3T1Y - chains A and M of the 23 polymer chains in the assembly; structure by X-ray diffraction, 2.80 A resolution.

[Chain A]
Molecule: 16S rRNA
Source organism: Thermus thermophilus
Sequence (1513 nucleotides; row label = number of the first residue in the row; note: 4 numbers in that range are skipped by the numbering (no residue carries them; nothing is unmodelled there)):
     5 UGGAGAGUUUGAUCCUGGCUCAGGGUGAACGCUGGCGGCGUGCCUAAGAC
    55 AUGCAAGUCGUGCGGGCCGCGGGGUUUUACUCCGUGGUCAGCGGCGGACG
   105 GGUGAGUAACGCGUGGGUGACCUACCCGGAAGAGGGGGACAACCCGGGGA
   155 AACUCGGGCUAAUCCCCCAUGUGGACCCGCCCCUUGGGGUGUGUCCAAAG
   205 GGCUUUGCCCGCUUCCGGAUGGGCCCGCGUCCCAUCAGCUAGUUGGUGGG
   255 GUAAUGGCCCACCAAGGCGACGACGGGUAGCCGGUCUGAGAGGAUGGCCG
   305 GCCACAGGGGCACUGAGACACGGGCCCCACUCCUACGGGAGGCAGCAGUU
   355 AGGAAUCUUCCGCAAUGGGCGCAAGCCUGACGGAGCGACGCCGCUUGGAG
   405 GAAGAAGCCCUUCGGGGUGUAAACUCCUGAACCCGGGACGAAACCCCCGA
   455 CGAGGGGACUGACGGUACCGGGGUAAUAGCGCCGGCCAACUCCGUGCCAG
   505 CAGCCGCGGUAAUACGGAGGGCGCGAGCGUUACCCGGAUUCACUGGGCGU
   555 AAAGGGCGUGUAGGCGGCCUGGGGCGUCCCAUGUGAAAGACCACGGCUCA
   605 ACCGUGGGGGAGCGUGGGAUACGCUCAGGCUAGACGGUGGGAGAGGGUGG
   655 UGGAAUUCCCGGAGUAGCGGUGAAAUGCGCAGAUACCGGGAGGAACGCCG
   705 AUGGCGAAGGCAGCCACCUGGUCCACCCGUGACGCUGAGGCGCGAAAGCG
   755 UGGGGAGCAAACCGGAUUAGAUACCCGGGUAGUCCACGCCCUAAACGAUG
   805 CGCGCUAGGUCUCUGGGUCUCCUGGGGGCCGAAGCUAACGCGUUAAGCGC
   855 GCCGCCUGGGGAGUACGGCCGCAAGGCUGAAACUCAAAGGAAUUGACGGG
   905 GGCCCGCACAAGCGGUGGAGCAUGUGGUUUAAUUCGAAGCAACGCGAAGA
   955 ACCUUACCAGGCCUUGACAUGCUAGGGAACCCGGGUGAAAGCCUGGGGUG
  1005 CCCCGCGAGGGGAGCCCUAGCACAGGUGCUGCAUGGCCGUCGUCAGCUCG
  1055 UGCCGUGAGGUGUUGGGUUAAGUCCCGCAACGAGCGCAACCCCCGCCGUU
  1105 AGUUGCCAGCGGUUCGGCCGGGCACUCUAACGGGACUGCCCGCGAAAGCG
  1155 GGAGGAAGGAGGGGACGACGUCUGGUCAGCAUGGCCCUUACGGCCUGGGC
  1205 GACACACGUGCUACAAUGCCCACUACAAAGCGAUGCCACCCGGCAACGGG
  1255 GAGCUAAUCGCAAAAAGGUGGGCCCAGUUCGGAUUGGGGUCUGCAACCCG
  1305 ACCCCAUGAAGCCGGAAUCGCUAGUAAUCGCGGAUCAGCCAUGCCGCGGU
  1355 GAAUACGUUCCCGGGCCUUGUACACACCGCCCGUCACGCCAUGGGAGCGG
  1405 GCUCUACCCGAAGUCGCCGGGAGCCUACGGGCAGGCGCCGAGGGUAGGGC
  1455 CCGUGACUGGGGCGAAGUCGUAACAAGGUAGCUGUACCGGAAGGUGCGGC
  1505 UGGAUCA
  1516 CUUUCU
Construct notes: insertion (1517-1521)
Ion coordination: Mg2+ site 1: U12, G21, G22; Mg2+ site 2 near G21 (its only coordinating residue here); Mg2+ site 3 near G38 (its only coordinating residue here); Mg2+ site 4: G44, G391; Mg2+ site 5: C48, G108; Mg2+ site 6 near A53 (its only coordinating residue here); Mg2+ site 7 near U56 (its only coordinating residue here); Mg2+ site 8: C58, U382, G383; Mg2+ site 9: A109, G110, G284; Mg2+ site 10: C114, G115; Mg2+ site 11 near G142 (its only coordinating residue here); Mg2+ site 12: C147, C163; 97 more Mg2+ sites not listed
Ligand contacts: paromomycin (PAR): G1387, U1388, C1389, A1390, C1391, G1466, C1467, G1468, A1469, A1470, G1471, U1472, C1473

[Chain M]
Protein: 30S ribosomal protein S13
Source organism: Thermus thermophilus
UniProtKB: P80377 (RS13_THET8); residues 1-126 here = UniProt positions 1-126
Amino-acid sequence (126 residues; each row starts with the number of its first residue):
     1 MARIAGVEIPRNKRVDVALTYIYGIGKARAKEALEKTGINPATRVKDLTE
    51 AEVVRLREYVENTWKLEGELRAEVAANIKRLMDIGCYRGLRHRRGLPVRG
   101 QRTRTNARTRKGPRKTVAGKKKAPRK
Not modelled in the structure: 1

[Chain A / chain M interface]
Pairs across the interface (101):
  A923(A) with Arg-114(M), salt bridge to the phosphate
  G924(A) with Arg-108(M), phosphate contact; Thr-109(M), phosphate contact; Arg-114(M), salt bridge to the phosphate
  C925(A) with Asn-106(M), base contact; Ala-107(M), phosphate contact; Arg-108(M), hydrogen bond to the phosphate; Thr-109(M), hydrogen bond to the phosphate
  A926(A) with Gln-101(M), phosphate contact; Arg-102(M), phosphate contact; Asn-106(M), hydrogen bond to the base
  U927(A) with Arg-102(M), salt bridge to the phosphate; Thr-105(M), hydrogen bond to the base; Asn-106(M), hydrogen bond to the base
  G928(A) with Arg-102(M), salt bridge to the phosphate; Thr-105(M), base contact
  U929(A) with Arg-104(M), base contact; Thr-105(M), base contact
  G930(A) with Arg-104(M), salt bridge to the phosphate; Gly-119(M), hydrogen bond to the base; Lys-120(M), sugar contact; Pro-124(M), sugar contact
  G931(A) with Arg-104(M), hydrogen bond to the base; Lys-120(M), sugar contact
  A946(A) with Lys-126(M), base contact
  A1206(A) with Arg-102(M), phosphate contact; Thr-103(M), sugar contact
  C1207(A) with Arg-91(M), salt bridge to the phosphate; Leu-96(M), phosphate contact; Thr-103(M), hydrogen bond to the phosphate; Arg-104(M), base contact; Lys-111(M), hydrogen bond to the phosphate
  A1208(A) with Leu-96(M), phosphate contact; Lys-111(M), salt bridge to the phosphate; Lys-115(M), hydrogen bond to the sugar; Val-117(M), sugar contact; Ala-118(M), base contact
  C1209(A) with Arg-104(M), hydrogen bond to the base; Arg-108(M), salt bridge to the phosphate; Lys-111(M), salt bridge to the phosphate; Arg-114(M), phosphate contact; Lys-115(M), hydrogen bond to the phosphate; Thr-116(M), hydrogen bond to the phosphate; Val-117(M), hydrogen bond to the sugar; Gly-119(M), sugar contact
  A1210(A) with Arg-104(M), hydrogen bond to the base; Thr-105(M), base contact; Arg-114(M), salt bridge to the phosphate; Thr-116(M), hydrogen bond to the phosphate; Arg-125(M), hydrogen bond to the sugar; Lys-126(M), hydrogen bond to the sugar
  C1211(A) with Thr-105(M), base contact; Lys-126(M), sugar contact
  G1276(A) with Arg-14(M), sugar contact
  C1277(A) with Arg-14(M), sugar contact; Arg-44(M), salt bridge to the phosphate
  C1278(A) with Arg-44(M), salt bridge to the phosphate
  U1282(A) with Tyr-21(M), phosphate contact
  U1283(A) with Lys-13(M), salt bridge to the phosphate; Arg-14(M), base contact; Val-17(M), phosphate contact; Tyr-21(M), hydrogen bond to the phosphate
  A1287(A) with Thr-109(M), hydrogen bond to the sugar
  U1288(A) with Gln-101(M), hydrogen bond to the phosphate; Thr-109(M), sugar contact; Arg-110(M), phosphate contact
  U1289(A) with Ile-78(M), sugar contact; His-92(M), hydrogen bond to the phosphate; Pro-97(M), phosphate contact; Val-98(M), hydrogen bond to the phosphate; Arg-99(M), salt bridge to the phosphate; Gln-101(M), hydrogen bond to the phosphate; Arg-110(M), phosphate contact
  G1290(A) with Val-74(M), sugar contact; Asn-77(M), phosphate contact; Ile-78(M), sugar contact; Leu-81(M), phosphate contact; Arg-88(M), salt bridge to the phosphate; His-92(M), salt bridge to the phosphate; Arg-99(M), salt bridge to the phosphate
  G1291(A) with Asn-77(M), phosphate contact; Arg-80(M), salt bridge to the phosphate; Arg-88(M), salt bridge to the phosphate
  C1301(A) with Tyr-87(M), sugar contact
  C1302(A) with Tyr-87(M), sugar contact
  G1304(A) with Gly-100(M), phosphate contact
  C1309(A) with Ala-28(M), phosphate contact; Arg-29(M), hydrogen bond to the sugar
  A1310(A) with Tyr-23(M), phosphate contact; Gly-24(M), phosphate contact; Ile-25(M), hydrogen bond to the phosphate; Gly-26(M), hydrogen bond to the phosphate; Lys-27(M), phosphate contact; Ala-28(M), phosphate contact; Arg-29(M), hydrogen bond to the phosphate; Leu-70(M), sugar contact
  U1311(A) with Ile-22(M), phosphate contact; Tyr-23(M), phosphate contact; Gly-24(M), phosphate contact; Ile-25(M), hydrogen bond to the phosphate; Gly-26(M), phosphate contact
Interface residues without a listed pair, chain A (35 interface residues in all): C1303, G1312, A1313
Interface residues without a listed pair, chain M (50 interface residues in all): Thr-20

[Summary]
35 residues of chain A and 50 residues of chain M are in contact; the contacts include 29 hydrogen bonds and
19 salt bridges. Polar contacts include A926(A)/Asn-106(M), U927(A)/Thr-105(M) and U927(A)/Asn-106(M). Chain A
binds paromomycin. U12(A), G21(A) and G22(A) form the Mg2+ site 1.
Chain A is 16S rRNA and chain M is 30S ribosomal protein S13, both from Thermus thermophilus; the structure,
Structure of the Thermus thermophilus 30S ribosomal subunit complexed with a human anti-codon stem loop (HASL)
..., was determined by X-ray diffraction (same publication as 3T1H).
